1WNE - chains B and A of the 3 polymer chains in the assembly; structure by X-ray diffraction, 3.00 A resolution.

[Chain B]
Molecule: 8-nt RNA strand
Sequence (8 nucleotides; row label = number of the first residue in the row):
   902 CAUGGGCC

[Chain A]
Protein: RNA-dependent RNA polymerase
Organism: Foot-and-mouth disease virus
Notes: EC 2.7.7.48
UniProt: Q9QCE4 (Q9QCE4_9PICO); residues 1-470 here correspond to UniProt positions 1858-2327 (UniProt number = residue number + 1857)
Chain sequence (476 residues; numbered 1 to 476; the number before each row is that of its first residue):
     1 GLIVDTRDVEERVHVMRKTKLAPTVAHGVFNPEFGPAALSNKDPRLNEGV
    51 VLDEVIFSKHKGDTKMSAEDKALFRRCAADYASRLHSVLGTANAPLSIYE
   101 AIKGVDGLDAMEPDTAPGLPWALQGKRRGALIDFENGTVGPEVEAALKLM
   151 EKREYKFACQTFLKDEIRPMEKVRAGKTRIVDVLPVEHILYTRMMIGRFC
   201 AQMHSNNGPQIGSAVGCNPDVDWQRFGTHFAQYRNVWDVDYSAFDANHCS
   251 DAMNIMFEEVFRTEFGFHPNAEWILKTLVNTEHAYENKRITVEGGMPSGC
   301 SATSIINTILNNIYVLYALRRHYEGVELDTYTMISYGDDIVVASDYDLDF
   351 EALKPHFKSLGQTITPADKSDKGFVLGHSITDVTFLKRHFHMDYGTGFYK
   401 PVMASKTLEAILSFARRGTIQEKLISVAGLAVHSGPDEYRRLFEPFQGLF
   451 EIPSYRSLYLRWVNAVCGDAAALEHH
Metal / ion sites: Mg2+: Asp238, Val239

[How chain B and chain A interact]
Residue-residue contacts - 44 pairs, chain B then chain A:
  C902(B) - Lys20(A)  base contact
  C902(B) - Asp114(A)  sugar contact
  C902(B) - Arg416(A)  sugar contact
  A903(B) - Arg17(A)  hydrogen bond to the sugar
  A903(B) - Lys20(A)  salt bridge to the phosphate
  A903(B) - Phe162(A)  sugar contact
  A903(B) - Lys164(A)  hydrogen bond to the base
  A903(B) - Asp165(A)  hydrogen bond to the base
  A903(B) - Val181(A)  base contact
  A903(B) - Val183(A)  sugar contact
  U904(B) - Asp114(A)  phosphate contact
  U904(B) - Thr115(A)  phosphate contact
  U904(B) - Ala116(A)  sugar contact
  U904(B) - Val181(A)  base contact
  U904(B) - Val183(A)  sugar contact
  U904(B) - Gly299(A)  hydrogen bond to the sugar
  G905(B) - Glu112(A)  phosphate contact
  G905(B) - Thr115(A)  phosphate contact
  G905(B) - Arg128(A)  salt bridge to the phosphate
  G905(B) - Ile189(A)  sugar contact
  G905(B) - Gly299(A)  sugar contact
  G905(B) - Cys300(A)  hydrogen bond to the sugar
  G905(B) - Ser301(A)  sugar contact
  G905(B) - Ala302(A)  hydrogen bond to the sugar
  G905(B) - Thr303(A)  base contact
  G905(B) - Ser304(A)  hydrogen bond to the base
  G906(B) - Arg193(A)  salt bridge to the phosphate
  G906(B) - His204(A)  hydrogen bond to the sugar
  G906(B) - Val215(A)  sugar contact
  G906(B) - Tyr336(A)  hydrogen bond to the base
  G907(B) - Gly107(A)  phosphate contact
  G907(B) - Leu108(A)  phosphate contact
  G907(B) - Asp109(A)  hydrogen bond to the phosphate
  G907(B) - His204(A)  salt bridge to the phosphate
  G907(B) - Val215(A)  sugar contact
  G907(B) - Gly216(A)  hydrogen bond to the sugar
  G907(B) - Cys217(A)  hydrogen bond to the base
  G907(B) - Pro219(A)  base contact
  G907(B) - Tyr336(A)  hydrogen bond to the base
  C908(B) - Asp109(A)  phosphate contact
  C908(B) - Gly216(A)  sugar contact
  C908(B) - Cys217(A)  sugar contact
  C908(B) - Asn218(A)  hydrogen bond to the phosphate
  C909(B) - Asn218(A)  hydrogen bond to the phosphate
Also at the interface, not in a pair above, chain A (36 interface residues in all): Leu163, Glu166, Ser298, Leu386, Ser426

[In short]
Chain B and chain A form an interface of 8 and 36 residues respectively, with 15 hydrogen bonds and 4 salt
bridges. Among the polar pairs are A903(B)-Lys164(A), A903(B)-Asp165(A) and G905(B)-Ser304(A). Asp238(A) and
Val239(A) coordinate Mg2+.
Chain B is an 8-nt RNA strand and chain A is RNA-dependent RNA polymerase (Foot-and-mouth disease virus); the
structure, Foot and Mouth Disease Virus RNA-dependent RNA polymerase in complex with a template-primer RNA,
was determined by X-ray diffraction (same publication as 1U09).
